PDB entry 7OEZ | X-ray diffraction, 2.48 A resolution | chain A

[Chain A]
Molecule: Leucine aminopeptidase A
Source organism: Aspergillus oryzae (strain ATCC 42149 / RIB 40)
Notes: EC 3.4.11.-
UniProt: Q2U1F3 (LAPA_ASPOR); numbering as in UniProt (aligned over 77-377)
Sequence (301 residues; row label = number of the first residue in the row):
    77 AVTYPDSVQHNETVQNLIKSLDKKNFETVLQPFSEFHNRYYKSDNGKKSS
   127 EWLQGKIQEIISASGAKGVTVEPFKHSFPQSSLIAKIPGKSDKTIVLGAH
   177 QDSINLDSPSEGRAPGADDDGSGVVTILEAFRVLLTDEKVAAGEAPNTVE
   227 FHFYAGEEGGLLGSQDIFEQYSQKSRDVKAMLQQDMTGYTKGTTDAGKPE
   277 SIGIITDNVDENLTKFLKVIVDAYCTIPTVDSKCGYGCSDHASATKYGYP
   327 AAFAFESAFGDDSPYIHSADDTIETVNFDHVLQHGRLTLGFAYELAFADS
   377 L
Disulfide bonds: C310-C314
Glycans and other covalent adducts: N-acetylglucosamine (NAG) linked to N87
Bound ions: Zn2+ site 1: H176, D195, D261; Zn2+ site 2: D195, E234, H343
Ligand contacts: leucine (LEU): H176, D195, E233, E234, D261, M262, Y312, C314, F329, F331, F335, D338, I342, H343
UniProt features mapped onto this chain:
  - binding site (Zn(2+)): H176, D195, E234, D261, H343
  - glycosylation (N-linked (GlcNAc...) asparagine): N87, N288
Reported in the primary citation:
  - binding site for leucine: M262, Y312, C314, F329, F331, F335, I342
  - catalytic residues: E233 (citing earlier work)

[Overview]
Bound to chain A: leucine. Covalently linked N-acetylglucosamine: at N87. H176, D195 and D261 coordinate Zn2+
site 1. D195, E234 and H343 coordinate Zn2+ site 2. Curated annotation (UniProt) lists 5 Zn2+-binding
residues. From the paper: the catalytic residue E233; a binding site for leucine at M262, Y312 and C314 among
others.
Chain A is Leucine aminopeptidase A (Aspergillus oryzae (strain ATCC 42149 / RIB 40)); the structure, Leucine
Aminopeptidase A mature enzyme in a complex with leucine, was determined by X-ray diffraction together with
6ZEP and 6ZEQ from the same study.
